Entry 2WIY (X-ray diffraction, 1.49 A resolution); this record covers chain A.

Chain A:
Name: Cytochrome P450-like protein xpla
UniProtKB: Q8GPH7 (Q8GPH7_RHORH); numbering as in UniProt (aligned over 159-552)
Sequence (394 residues; numbered 159 to 552; the number before each row is that of its first residue):
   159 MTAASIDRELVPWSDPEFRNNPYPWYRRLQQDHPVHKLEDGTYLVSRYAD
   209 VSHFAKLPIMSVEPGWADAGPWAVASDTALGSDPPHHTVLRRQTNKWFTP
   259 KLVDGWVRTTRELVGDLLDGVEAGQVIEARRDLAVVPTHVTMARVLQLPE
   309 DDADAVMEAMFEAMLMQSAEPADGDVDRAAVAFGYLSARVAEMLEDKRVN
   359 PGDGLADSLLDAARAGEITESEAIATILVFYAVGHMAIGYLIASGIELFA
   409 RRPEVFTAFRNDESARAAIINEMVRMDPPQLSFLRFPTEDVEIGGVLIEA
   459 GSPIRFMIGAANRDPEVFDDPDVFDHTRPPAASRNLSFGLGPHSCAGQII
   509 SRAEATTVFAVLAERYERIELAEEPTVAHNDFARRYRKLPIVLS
Bound ions: heme Fe: Cys503 (together with imidazole)
Residues lining bound ligands: heme (HEM): Ala237, Leu238, His245, Arg249, Met300, Phe388, Val391, Gly392, Ala395, Ile396, Pro437, Gln438, Phe441, Arg443, Ile466, Ser495, Phe496, Gly497, Pro500, His501, Ser502, Cys503, Ala504, Gly505, Ile508, Ser509, Glu512
Reported in the primary citation:
  - heme coordination: Cys503
  - binding site for heme: His245, Arg443, His501
  - binding site for imidazole: Val391, Ala395, Gln438
  - conformationally variable residues (side-chain flip): Met315
  - contacts within the chain: Arg288-Met315, Gln438-Ser440 (hydrogen bond)
  - mutagenesis - M322L: unchanged catalytic activity
  - mutagenesis - M318L (20-fold), M394L, A395T (200-fold), Q438A (17-fold): decreased catalytic activity
  - mutagenesis - M318L, A395T: decreased binding to RDX

Overview:
Chain A binds heme. The paper reports a binding site for heme at His245, Arg443 and His501; M318L, M394L and
A395T, among others, reduce catalytic activity; 5 substitutions were tested in all.
Chain A is Cytochrome P450-like protein xpla; the structure, Cytochrome P450 XplA heme domain P21212, was
determined by X-ray diffraction together with 2WIV from the same study.
